4QQH - chain A; structure by X-ray diffraction, 1.20 A resolution.

[Chain A]
Molecule: Complement C1q-like protein 3
Source organism: Mus musculus
Reference sequence: Q9ESN4 (C1QL3_MOUSE); residues 1-137 here correspond to UniProt positions 119-255 (UniProt number = residue number + 118)
Chain sequence (137 residues; row label = number of the first residue in the row):
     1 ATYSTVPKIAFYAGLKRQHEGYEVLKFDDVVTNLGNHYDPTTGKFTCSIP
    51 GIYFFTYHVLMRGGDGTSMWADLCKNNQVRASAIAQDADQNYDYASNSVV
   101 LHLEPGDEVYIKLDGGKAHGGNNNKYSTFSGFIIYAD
Disordered / not traced: 1-7
Metal / ion sites: Cd2+ site 1: H19, E23; Cd2+ site 2 near D65 (its only coordinating residue here); Cd2+ site 3 near D87 (its only coordinating residue here); Cd2+ site 4 near D89 (its only coordinating residue here); Cd2+ site 5 near D93 (its only coordinating residue here); Cd2+ site 6 near D114 (its only coordinating residue here)
What the authors report for this chain:
  - Cd2+ coordination: H19, E20, E23, D65, D72, D87, D89, D93, D114
  - mutagenesis - D87A (Kd 33.1 nM), D89A (Kd 24 nM), D93A (Kd 19.6 nM): decreased binding to Ca2+
  - mutagenesis - D72A, D87A, D89A, D93A, S96A, D114A: decreased stability
  - mutagenesis - H19A, E20A, E23A, R62A, D65A: unchanged stability
  - conformationally variable residues (side-chain flip): D89

[Overview]
The Cd2+ site 1 is built by H19 and E23. From the paper: D72A, D87A and D89A, among others, reduce stability;
Cd2+ coordination by H19, E20 and E23 among others; 11 substitutions were tested in all.
Chain A is Complement C1q-like protein 3 (Mus musculus); the structure, Crystal structure of C1QL3 in space
group H32, was determined by X-ray diffraction (same publication as 4QQL, 4QQO, 4QPY, 4QQ2 and 4QQP).
